PDB entry 5NNU | X-ray diffraction, 2.97 A resolution | chains A and T of the 3 polymer chains in the assembly

# Chain A
Protein: Uracil-DNA glycosylase
Source organism: Human herpesvirus 8
Notes: EC 3.2.2.27
Reference sequence: Q76RG8 (Q76RG8_HHV8); residues 22-258 here correspond to UniProt positions 19-255 (UniProt number = residue number - 3)
Amino-acid sequence (240 residues; each row starts with the number of its first residue):
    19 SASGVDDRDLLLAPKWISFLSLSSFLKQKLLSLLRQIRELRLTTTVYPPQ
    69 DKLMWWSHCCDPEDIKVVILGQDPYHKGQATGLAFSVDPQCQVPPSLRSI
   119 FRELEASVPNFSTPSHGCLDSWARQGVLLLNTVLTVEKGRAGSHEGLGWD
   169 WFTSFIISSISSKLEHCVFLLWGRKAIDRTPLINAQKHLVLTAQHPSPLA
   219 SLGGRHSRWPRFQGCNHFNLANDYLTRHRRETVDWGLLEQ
Disordered / not traced: 19-23, 158-160, 164
Differences from the reference sequence: expression tag (19-21)
From the paper describing this entry:
  - binding site for DNA containing an abasic site: Ser-215 to Arg-223, Ser-225
  - binding site for the 11-nt DNA strand (chain T): Arg-120, Leu-220, Arg-223
  - contacts within the chain: Leu-220/Arg-223
  - mutagenesis - Q212E, R223Q, R223S, R229A: decreased binding to U:A
  - mutagenesis - Q212E, R223Q, R223S, R229A: unchanged catalytic activity on U:G
  - mutagenesis - R223A: decreased stability
  - conformationally variable residues (order/disorder transition): Gly-222 to Arg-229
  - mutagenesis - Q212E: decreased catalytic activity on U:A containing duplex DNA substrate
  - mutagenesis - R229A: unchanged binding to U:G containing substrates

# Chain T
Molecule: 11-nt DNA strand
Sequence (11 nucleotides; each row starts with the number of its first residue):
    22 AAGATAACATT

# Interface between chain A and chain T
Pairs across the interface (9; chain A residue first):
  Arg-116(A) / DT31(T)  phosphate contact
  Arg-120(A) / DA30(T)  hydrogen bond to the phosphate
  Pro-216(A) / DA28(T)  base contact
  Ser-219(A) / DA28(T)  sugar contact
  Leu-220(A) / DT26(T)  base contact
  Leu-220(A) / DA27(T)  sugar contact
  Leu-220(A) / DA28(T)  sugar contact
  Arg-223(A) / DT26(T)  hydrogen bond to the phosphate
  Arg-223(A) / DA27(T)  salt bridge to the phosphate
Other interface residues (no listed pair), chain A (9 interface residues in all): Leu-217, Gly-221, His-224

# In short
Chain A and chain T form an interface of 9 and 5 residues respectively, with 2 hydrogen bonds and 1 salt
bridge. Among the polar pairs are Arg-120(A)/DA30(T), Arg-223(A)/DT26(T) and Arg-223(A)/DA27(T). The paper
reports a binding site for the 11-nt DNA strand (chain T) at Arg-120(A), Leu-220(A) and Arg-223(A); Q212E,
R223Q and R223S of chain A, among others, reduce binding to U:A; 5 substitutions were tested in all.
Chain A is Uracil-DNA glycosylase (Human herpesvirus 8) and chain T is an 11-nt DNA strand; the structure,
KSHV uracil-DNA glycosylase, product complex with dsDNA exhibiting duplex nucleotide flipping, was determined
by X-ray diffraction, deposited together with 5NN7 and 5NNH.
